Entry 5M3M (electron microscopy, 4.00 A resolution); this record covers chains A and H of the 14 polymer chains in the assembly.

# Chain A
Protein: DNA-directed RNA polymerase I subunit RPA190
From: Saccharomyces cerevisiae (strain ATCC 204508 / S288c)
Notes: EC 2.7.7.6
UniProt: P10964 (RPA1_YEAST); residue numbers follow UniProt; this construct covers 1-1664
Chain sequence (1664 residues; each row starts with the number of its first residue):
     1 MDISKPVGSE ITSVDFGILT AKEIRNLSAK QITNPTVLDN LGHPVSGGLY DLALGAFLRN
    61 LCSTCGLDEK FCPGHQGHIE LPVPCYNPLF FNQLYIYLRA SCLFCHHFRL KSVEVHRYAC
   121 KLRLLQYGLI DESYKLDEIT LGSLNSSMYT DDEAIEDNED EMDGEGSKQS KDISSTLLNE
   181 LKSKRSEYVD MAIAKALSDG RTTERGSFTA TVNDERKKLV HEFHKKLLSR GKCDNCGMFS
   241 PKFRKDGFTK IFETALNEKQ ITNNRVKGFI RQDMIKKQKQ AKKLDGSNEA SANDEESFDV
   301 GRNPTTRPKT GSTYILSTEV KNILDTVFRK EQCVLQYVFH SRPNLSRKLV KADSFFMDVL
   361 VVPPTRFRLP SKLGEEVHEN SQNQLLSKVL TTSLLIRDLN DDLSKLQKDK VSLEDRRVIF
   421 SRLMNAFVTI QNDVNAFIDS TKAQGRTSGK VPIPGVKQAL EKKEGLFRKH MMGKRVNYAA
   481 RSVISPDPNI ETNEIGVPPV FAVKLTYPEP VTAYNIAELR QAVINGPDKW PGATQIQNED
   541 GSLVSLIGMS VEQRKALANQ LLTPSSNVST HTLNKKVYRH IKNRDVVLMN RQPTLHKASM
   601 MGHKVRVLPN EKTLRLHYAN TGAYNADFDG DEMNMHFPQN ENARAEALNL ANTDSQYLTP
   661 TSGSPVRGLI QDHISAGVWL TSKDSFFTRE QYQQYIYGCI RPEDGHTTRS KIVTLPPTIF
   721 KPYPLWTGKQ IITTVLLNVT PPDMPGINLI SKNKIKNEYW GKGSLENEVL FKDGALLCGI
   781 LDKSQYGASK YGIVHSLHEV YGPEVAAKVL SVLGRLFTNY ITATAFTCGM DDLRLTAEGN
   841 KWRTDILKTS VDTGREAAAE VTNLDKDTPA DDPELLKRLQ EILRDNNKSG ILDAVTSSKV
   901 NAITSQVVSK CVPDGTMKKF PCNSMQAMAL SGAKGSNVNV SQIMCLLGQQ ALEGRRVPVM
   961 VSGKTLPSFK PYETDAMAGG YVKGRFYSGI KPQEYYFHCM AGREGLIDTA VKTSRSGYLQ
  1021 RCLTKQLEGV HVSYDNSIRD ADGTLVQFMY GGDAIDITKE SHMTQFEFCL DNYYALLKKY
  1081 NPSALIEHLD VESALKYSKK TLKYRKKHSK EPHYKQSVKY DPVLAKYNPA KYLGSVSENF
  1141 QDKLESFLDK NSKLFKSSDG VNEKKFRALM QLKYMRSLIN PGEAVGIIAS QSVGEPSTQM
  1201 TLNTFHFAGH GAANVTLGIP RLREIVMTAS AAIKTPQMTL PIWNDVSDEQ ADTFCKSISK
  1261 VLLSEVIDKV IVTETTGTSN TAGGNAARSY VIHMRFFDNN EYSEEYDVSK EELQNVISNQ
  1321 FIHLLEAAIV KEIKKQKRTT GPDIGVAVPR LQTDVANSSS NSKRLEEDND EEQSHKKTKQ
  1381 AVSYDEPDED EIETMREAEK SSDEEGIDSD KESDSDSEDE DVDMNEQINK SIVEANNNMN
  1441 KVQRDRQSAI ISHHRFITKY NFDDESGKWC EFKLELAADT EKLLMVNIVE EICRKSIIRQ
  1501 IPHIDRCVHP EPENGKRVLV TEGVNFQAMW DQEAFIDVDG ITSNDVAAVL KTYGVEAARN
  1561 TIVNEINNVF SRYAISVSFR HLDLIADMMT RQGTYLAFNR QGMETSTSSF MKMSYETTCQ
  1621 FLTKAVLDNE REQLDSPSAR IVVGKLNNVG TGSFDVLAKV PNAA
Not modelled in the structure: 142-173, 274-311, 1011-1016, 1206-1212, 1277-1285, 1338-1440, 1658-1664
Metal / ion sites: Zn2+ site 1: Cys-65, Cys-72; Zn2+ site 2: Cys-102, Phe-104, Cys-105, His-106
UniProt features mapped onto this chain:
  - region: Pro-992 to Glu-1004 (Bridging helix)
  - binding site (Zn(2+)): Cys-62, Cys-65, Cys-72, His-75, Cys-102, Cys-105, Cys-233, Cys-236
  - binding site (Mg(2+)): Asp-627, Asp-629, Asp-631
  - modified residue (Phosphoserine): Ser-889, Ser-1636

# Chain H
Protein: DNA-directed RNA polymerases I, II, and III subunit RPABC3
From: Saccharomyces cerevisiae (strain ATCC 204508 / S288c)
UniProt: P20436 (RPAB3_YEAST); numbering as in UniProt (aligned over 1-146)
Chain sequence (146 residues; each row starts with the number of its first residue):
     1 MSNTLFDDIF QVSEVDPGRY NKVCRIEAAS TTQDQCKLTL DINVELFPVA AQDSLTVTIA
    61 SSLNLEDTPA NDSSATRSWR PPQAGDRSLA DDYDYVMYGT AYKFEEVSKD LIAVYYSFGG
   121 LLMRLEGNYR NLNNLKQENA YLLIRR
Not modelled in the structure: 1-2, 65-77
UniProt features mapped onto this chain:
  - region: Asp-16 to Thr-39 (Non-specific ssDNA binding)
  - modified residue: Ser-2 (N-acetylserine), Thr-68 (Phosphothreonine)

# Interface between chain A and chain H
Contacting residue pairs (40; chain A residue first):
  Lys-683(A) / Tyr-20(H)
  Lys-683(A) / Val-23(H)
  Lys-683(A) / Asp-41(H)  salt bridge
  Asp-684(A) / Tyr-20(H)
  Asp-684(A) / Asn-21(H)
  Asp-684(A) / Lys-22(H)
  Asp-684(A) / Val-23(H)
  Phe-686(A) / Lys-22(H)
  Phe-686(A) / Asn-43(H)
  Arg-689(A) / Pro-81(H)
  Thr-718(A) / Met-97(H)
  Thr-718(A) / Tyr-98(H)  hydrogen bond (backbone-backbone)
  Thr-718(A) / Phe-118(H)
  Thr-718(A) / Gly-119(H)
  Ile-719(A) / Tyr-95(H)
  Ile-719(A) / Val-96(H)
  Ile-719(A) / Met-97(H)  hydrophobic
  Phe-720(A) / Trp-79(H)
  Phe-720(A) / Val-96(H)  hydrogen bond (backbone-backbone)
  Lys-721(A) / Ala-90(H)  hydrogen bond (side chain-backbone)
  Lys-721(A) / Asp-91(H)  hydrogen bond (side chain-backbone)
  Lys-721(A) / Tyr-93(H)
  Lys-721(A) / Asp-94(H)
  Lys-721(A) / Tyr-95(H)
  Lys-721(A) / Val-96(H)  hydrogen bond (backbone-backbone)
  Pro-722(A) / Asp-94(H)
  Leu-725(A) / Leu-46(H)  hydrophobic
  Thr-727(A) / Gly-119(H)  hydrogen bond (side chain-backbone)
  Lys-729(A) / Gly-119(H)
  Lys-729(A) / Gly-120(H)
  Tyr-759(A) / Arg-19(H)
  Trp-760(A) / Arg-19(H)
  Trp-760(A) / Tyr-20(H)
  Lys-762(A) / Arg-25(H)  hydrogen bond (backbone-side chain)
  Leu-770(A) / Tyr-102(H)  hydrophobic
  Lys-772(A) / Tyr-102(H)
  Lys-772(A) / Gln-137(H)
  Leu-777(A) / Tyr-102(H)  hydrophobic
  Leu-777(A) / Ser-117(H)
  Lys-919(A) / Arg-19(H)
Other interface residues (no listed pair), chain A (24 interface residues in all): Pro-716, Pro-717, Gly-761, Gly-763, Phe-920
Other interface residues (no listed pair), chain H (29 interface residues in all): Asp-92, Ala-101, Leu-122, Tyr-141

# Summary
24 residues of chain A and 29 residues of chain H are in contact, with 7 hydrogen bonds and 1 salt bridge.
Polar pairs include Lys-683(A)/Asp-41(H), Lys-721(A)/Ala-90(H) and Lys-721(A)/Asp-91(H). From UniProt: 8
Zn2+-binding residues and 3 Mg2+-binding residues on chain A.
Chain A is DNA-directed RNA polymerase I subunit RPA190 and chain H is DNA-directed RNA polymerases I, II, and
III subunit RPABC3, both from Saccharomyces cerevisiae (strain ATCC 204508 / S288c); the structure, Free
monomeric RNA polymerase I at 4.0A resolution, was determined by electron microscopy (same publication as
5M3F).
